Entry 8FJ7 (X-ray diffraction, 2.80 A resolution); this record covers chains A and C of the 3 polymer chains in the assembly.

[Chain A]
Protein: Lysine-specific histone demethylase 1A
Source organism: Homo sapiens
Notes: EC 1.14.99.66
Reference sequence: O60341 (KDM1A_HUMAN); residue numbers follow UniProt; this construct covers 1-852
Chain sequence (871 residues; each row starts with the number of its first residue; numbers below 1 keep their minus sign (Gly-18 is residue -18)):
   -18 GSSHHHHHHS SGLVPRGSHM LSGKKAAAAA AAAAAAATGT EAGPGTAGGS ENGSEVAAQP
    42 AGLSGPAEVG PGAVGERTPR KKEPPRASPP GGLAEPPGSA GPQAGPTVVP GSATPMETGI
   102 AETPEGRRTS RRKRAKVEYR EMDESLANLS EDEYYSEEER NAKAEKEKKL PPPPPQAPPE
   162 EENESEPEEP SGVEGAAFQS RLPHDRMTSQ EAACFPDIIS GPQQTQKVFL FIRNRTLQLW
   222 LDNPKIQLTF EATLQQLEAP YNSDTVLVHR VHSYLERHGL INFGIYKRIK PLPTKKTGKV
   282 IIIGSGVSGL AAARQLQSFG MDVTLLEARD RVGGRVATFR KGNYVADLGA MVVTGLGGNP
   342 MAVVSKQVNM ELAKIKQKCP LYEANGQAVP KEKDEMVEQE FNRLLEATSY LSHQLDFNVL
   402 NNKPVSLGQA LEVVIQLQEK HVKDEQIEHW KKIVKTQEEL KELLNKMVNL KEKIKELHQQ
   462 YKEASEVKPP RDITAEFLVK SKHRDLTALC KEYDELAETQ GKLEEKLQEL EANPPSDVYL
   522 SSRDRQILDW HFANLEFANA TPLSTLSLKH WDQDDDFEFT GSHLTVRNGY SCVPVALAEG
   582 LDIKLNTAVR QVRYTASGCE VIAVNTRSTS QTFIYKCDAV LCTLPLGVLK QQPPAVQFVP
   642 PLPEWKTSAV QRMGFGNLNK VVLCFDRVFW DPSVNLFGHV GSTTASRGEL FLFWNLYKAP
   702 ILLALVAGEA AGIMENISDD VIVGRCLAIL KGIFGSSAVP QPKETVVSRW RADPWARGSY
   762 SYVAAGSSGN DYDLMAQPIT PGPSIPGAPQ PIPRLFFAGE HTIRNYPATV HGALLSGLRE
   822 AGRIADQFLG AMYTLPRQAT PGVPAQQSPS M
Not modelled in the structure: -18 to 170, 837-852
Sequence notes: expression tag (-18 to 0)
Small-molecule neighbours: Y0Z ([(2R,3S,4R,5R)-5-(6-amino-9H-purin-9-yl)-3,4-dihydroxyoxolan-2-yl]methyl (2R,3S,4S)-5-[7,8-dimethyl-2,4-dioxo-5-{3-[3-(phenylcarbamoyl)phenyl]propanoyl}-1,3,4,5-tetrahydrobenzo[g]pteridin-10(2H)-yl]-2,3,4-trihydroxypentyl dihydrogen diphosphate): Ile284, Gly285, Ser286, Gly287, Val288, Ser289, Gly290, Leu307, Glu308, Ala309, Arg310, Gly314, Gly315, Arg316, Val317, Leu329, Gly330, Ala331, Met332, Val333, Thr335, Phe538, Ala539, Asn540, Trp552, Asp555, Thr588, Ala589, Val590, Thr624, Leu625, Pro626, Val629, Val637, Leu659, Lys661, Trp751, Trp756, Ser760, Tyr761, Ser762, Tyr763, Gly800, Glu801, Pro808, Ala809, Thr810, Val811, His812, Ala814
Reported in the primary citation:
  - mutagenesis - T684DEL/T685DEL/A686DEL/S687DEL: increased growth in response to AW4

[Chain C]
Protein: Zinc finger protein SNAI1
Reference sequence: O95863 (SNAI1_HUMAN); residues 66-74 here correspond to UniProt positions 2-10 (UniProt number = residue number - 64)
Chain sequence (9 residues; each row starts with the number of its first residue):
    66 PRSFLVRKP
Not modelled in the structure: 70-74
Swiss-Prot annotation at these positions:
  - region: Pro66 to Val71 (Required and sufficient for interaction with KDM1A), Pro74 (LATS2 binding)

[How chain A and chain C interact]
Residue-residue contacts (7):
  Gln358(A) with Phe69(C)
  Asn535(A) with Phe69(C)
  Ala539(A) with Pro66(C); Arg67(C)
  Trp552(A) with Arg67(C)
  Asp555(A) with Pro66(C)
  Leu677(A) with Phe69(C), hydrophobic
Interface residues without a listed pair, chain A (9 interface residues in all): Leu386, Leu536, Asn540
Interface residues without a listed pair, chain C (4 interface residues in all): Ser68

[In short]
9 residues of chain A face 4 of chain C across their interface. Bound to chain A: compound Y0Z. From the
paper: T684DEL/T685DEL/A686DEL/S687DEL of chain A increase growth in response to AW4.
Here chain A is Lysine-specific histone demethylase 1A (Homo sapiens) and chain C is Zinc finger protein
SNAI1. Entry 8FJ7 (LSD1-CoREST in complex with T108 and SNAG peptide) was determined by X-ray diffraction,
deposited together with 8BOP, 8BOX, 8F2Z, 8F30, 8F59, 8F6S and 18 further entries.
